PDB entry 6FPI | X-ray diffraction, 1.50 A resolution | chains S and M of the 4 polymer chains in the assembly

[Chain S]
Molecule: Hydrogenase-1 small chain
From: Escherichia coli K-12
Notes: EC 1.12.99.6
UniProt: P69739 (MBHS_ECOLI); residues 1-327 here correspond to UniProt positions 46-372 (UniProt number = residue number + 45)
Chain sequence (327 residues; numbered 1 to 327; the number before each row is that of its first residue):
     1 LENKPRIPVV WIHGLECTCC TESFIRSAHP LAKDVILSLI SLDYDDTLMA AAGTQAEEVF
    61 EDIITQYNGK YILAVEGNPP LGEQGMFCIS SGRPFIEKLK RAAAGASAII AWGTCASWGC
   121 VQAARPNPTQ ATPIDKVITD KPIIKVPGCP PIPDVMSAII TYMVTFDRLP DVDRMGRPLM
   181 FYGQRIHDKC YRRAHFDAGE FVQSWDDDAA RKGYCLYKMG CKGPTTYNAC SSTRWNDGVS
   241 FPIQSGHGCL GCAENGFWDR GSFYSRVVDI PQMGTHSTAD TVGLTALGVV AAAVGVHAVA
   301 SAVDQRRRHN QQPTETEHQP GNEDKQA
Unresolved in the structure: 1-3, 272-327
Curated features (UniProtKB/Swiss-Prot):
  - binding site ([4Fe-4S] cluster): Cys17, Cys20, Cys115, Cys149, His187, Cys190, Cys215, Cys221
  - binding site ([3Fe-4S] cluster): Cys230, Cys249, Cys252
Bound ions: fe4-s3 cluster Fe: Cys17, Cys19, Cys20, Cys115, Cys120, Cys149; 4Fe-4S cluster Fe: His187, Cys190, Cys215, Cys221; 3Fe-4S cluster Fe: Cys230, Cys249, Cys252
Residues lining bound ligands:
  - 3Fe-4S cluster (F3S): Ile186, Thr226, Asn228, Cys230, Trp235, Phe241, Pro242, Cys249, Leu250, Gly251, Cys252, Ala253
  - fe4-s3 cluster (SF3): Glu16, Cys17, Thr18, Cys19, Cys20, Glu76, Gly113, Thr114, Cys115, Cys120, Gly148, Cys149, Pro150
  - 4Fe-4S cluster (SF4): Ile186, His187, Cys190, Arg192, Arg193, Phe196, Cys215, Leu216, Tyr217, Cys221, Gly223, Pro224, Ile243

[Chain M]
Molecule: Hydrogenase-1 large chain
From: Escherichia coli K-12
Notes: EC 1.12.99.6
UniProt: P0ACD8 (MBHL_ECOLI); residue numbers follow UniProt; this construct covers 1-582
Chain sequence (582 residues; each row starts with the number of its first residue):
     1 MSTQYETQGY TINNAGRRLV VDPITRIQGH MRCEVNINDQ NVITNAVSCG TMFRGLEIIL
    61 QGRDPRDAWA FVERICGVCT GVHALASVYA IEDAIGIKVP DNANIIRNIM LATLWCHDHL
   121 VHFYQLAGMD WIDVLDALKA DPRKTSELAQ SLSSWPKSSP GYFFDVQNRL KKFVEGGQLG
   181 IFRNGYWGHP QYKLPPEANL MGFAHYLEAL DFQREIVKIH AVFGGKNPHP NWIVGGMPCA
   241 INIDESGAVG AVNMERLNLV QSIITRTADF INNVMIPDAL AIGQFNKPWS EIGTGLSDKC
   301 VLSYGAFPDI ANDFGEKSLL MPGGAVINGD FNNVLPVDLV DPQQVQEFVD HAWYRYPNDQ
   361 VGRHPFDGIT DPWYNPGDVK GSDTNIQQLN EQERYSWIKA PRWRGNAMEV GPLARTLIAY
   421 HKGDAATVES VDRMMSALNL PLSGIQSTLG RILCRAHEAQ WAAGKLQYFF DKLMTNLKNG
   481 NLATASTEKW EPATWPTECR GVGFTEAPRG ALGHWAAIRD GKIDLYQCVV PTTWNASPRD
   541 PKGQIGAYEA ALMNTKMAIP EQPLEILRTL HSFDPCLACS TH
Unresolved in the structure: 1
Construct notes: conflict Gln28 (Glu in P0ACD8)
Curated features (UniProtKB/Swiss-Prot):
  - binding site (Ni(2+)): Cys76, Cys79, Cys576, Cys579
Bound ions: Mg2+: Glu57, Cys528; ni-fe reduced active center Ni: Cys76, Cys79, Cys576, Cys579
Residues lining bound ligands: ni-fe reduced active center (EJ2): Cys76, Cys79, Val82, His83, Ala507, Pro508, Arg509, Leu512, Val530, Pro531, Thr532, Cys576, Cys579

[How chain S and chain M interact]
Pairs across the interface (33; chain S residue first):
  His29(S) - Glu255(M)  salt bridge
  His29(S) - Asn258(M)
  His29(S) - Leu259(M)
  His29(S) - Ser262(M)
  Pro30(S) - Asn258(M)
  Asp154(S) - Glu255(M)
  Ala158(S) - Met254(M)
  Ala158(S) - Glu255(M)
  Ala158(S) - Asn258(M)
  Thr161(S) - Met254(M)
  Thr161(S) - Asn258(M)  hydrogen bond
  Tyr162(S) - Ile243(M)  hydrophobic
  Tyr162(S) - Asp244(M)  hydrogen bond
  Thr165(S) - Met254(M)
  Thr165(S) - Met474(M)
  Thr165(S) - Lys478(M)
  Phe166(S) - Met254(M)  hydrophobic
  Phe166(S) - Leu477(M)
  Phe166(S) - Lys478(M)
  Pro170(S) - Asp244(M)
  Asp171(S) - Asp244(M)  hydrogen bond (backbone-side chain)
  Leu179(S) - Glu245(M)
  Leu179(S) - Ser246(M)
  Met180(S) - Ile243(M)
  Met180(S) - Asp244(M)
  Met180(S) - Glu245(M)
  Met180(S) - Ala248(M)
  Met180(S) - Val249(M)
  Gly183(S) - Ser246(M)  hydrogen bond (backbone-side chain)
  Gln184(S) - Gly247(M)
  Gln184(S) - Val249(M)
  Ala229(S) - Val249(M)  hydrophobic
  Ser232(S) - Val249(M)
Also at the interface, not in a pair above, chain S (21 interface residues in all): Ala28, Ser157, Phe181, Lys189, Thr233
Also at the interface, not in a pair above, chain M (17 interface residues in all): Gly250, Asn253

[Overview]
The interface between chain S and chain M involves 21 residues on one side and 17 on the other, with 4
hydrogen bonds and 1 salt bridge. Among the polar pairs are His29(S)-Glu255(M), Thr161(S)-Asn258(M) and
Tyr162(S)-Asp244(M).
Chain S is Hydrogenase-1 small chain and chain M is Hydrogenase-1 large chain, both from Escherichia coli
K-12; the structure, Structure of fully reduced Hydrogenase (Hyd-1) variant E28Q, was determined by X-ray
diffraction together with 5LRY, 6FPO, 6FPW, 6G7R, 6GAL, 6GAM and 6GAN from the same study.
